PDB entry 1YMR | X-ray diffraction, 1.50 A resolution | chain A

Chain A:
Protein: Ribonuclease pancreatic
Organism: Bos taurus
Notes: EC 3.1.27.5
UniProtKB: P61823 (RNP_BOVIN); residues 1-124 here correspond to UniProt positions 27-150 (UniProt number = residue number + 26)
Sequence (124 residues; numbered 1 to 124; the number before each row is that of its first residue):
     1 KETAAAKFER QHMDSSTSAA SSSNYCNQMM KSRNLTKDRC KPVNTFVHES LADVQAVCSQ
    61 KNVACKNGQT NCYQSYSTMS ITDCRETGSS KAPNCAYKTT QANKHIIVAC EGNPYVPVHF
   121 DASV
Construct notes: engineered mutation Ala92 (Tyr118 in P61823)
Cystine bridges: Cys26-Cys84, Cys40-Cys95, Cys58-Cys110, Cys65-Cys72
Curated features (UniProtKB/Swiss-Prot):
  - active site: His12 (Proton acceptor), His119 (Proton donor)
  - binding site (substrate): Lys7, Arg10, Lys41 to Thr45, Lys66, Arg85
  - glycosylation: Lys1 (N-linked (Glc) (glycation) lysine), Lys7 (N-linked (Glc) (glycation) lysine), Asn34 (N-linked (GlcNAc...) asparagine), Lys37 (N-linked (Glc) (glycation) lysine), Lys41 (N-linked (Glc) (glycation) lysine)
From the paper describing this entry:
  - mutagenesis - Y92A: decreased stability
  - mutagenesis - Y92A: decreased catalytic activity
  - conformationally variable residues: Thr87 to Ala96

Overview:
Curated annotation (UniProt) lists active-site residues His12 and His119 and 9 substrate-binding residues. The
paper reports that Y92A reduces stability; conformational variability at Thr87.
Chain A is Ribonuclease pancreatic (Bos taurus); the structure, The study of reductive unfolding pathways of
RNase A (Y92A mutant), was determined by X-ray diffraction, deposited together with 1YMN and 1YMW.
